6W6K - chains A and P of the 18 polymer chains in the assembly; structure by electron microscopy, 3.60 A resolution.

== Chain A ==
Molecule: 16S rRNA
Organism: Escherichia coli (strain K12)
Sequence (1542 nucleotides; row label = number of the first residue in the row):
     1 AAAUUGAAGAGUUUGAUCAUGGCUCAGAUUGAACGCUGGCGGCAGGCCUA
    51 ACACAUGCAAGUCGAACGGUAACAGGAAGAAGCUUGCUUCUUUGCUGACG
   101 AGUGGCGGACGGGUGAGUAAUGUCUGGGAAACUGCCUGAUGGAGGGGGAU
   151 AACUACUGGAAACGGUAGCUAAUACCGCAUAACGUCGCAAGACCAAAGAG
   201 GGGGACCUUCGGGCCUCUUGCCAUCGGAUGUGCCCAGAUGGGAUUAGCUA
   251 GUAGGUGGGGUAACGGCUCACCUAGGCGACGAUCCCUAGCUGGUCUGAGA
   301 GGAUGACCAGCCACACUGGAACUGAGACACGGUCCAGACUCCUACGGGAG
   351 GCAGCAGUGGGGAAUAUUGCACAAUGGGCGCAAGCCUGAUGCAGCCAUGC
   401 CGCGUGUAUGAAGAAGGCCUUCGGGUUGUAAAGUACUUUCAGCGGGGAGG
   451 AAGGGAGUAAAGUUAAUACCUUUGCUCAUUGACGUUACCCGCAGAAGAAG
   501 CACCGGCUAACUCCGUGCCAGCAGCCGCGGUAAUACGGAGGGUGCAAGCG
   551 UUAAUCGGAAUUACUGGGCGUAAAGCGCACGCAGGCGGUUUGUUAAGUCA
   601 GAUGUGAAAUCCCCGGGCUCAACCUGGGAACUGCAUCUGAUACUGGCAAG
   651 CUUGAGUCUCGUAGAGGGGGGUAGAAUUCCAGGUGUAGCGGUGAAAUGCG
   701 UAGAGAUCUGGAGGAAUACCGGUGGCGAAGGCGGCCCCCUGGACGAAGAC
   751 UGACGCUCAGGUGCGAAAGCGUGGGGAGCAAACAGGAUUAGAUACCCUGG
   801 UAGUCCACGCCGUAAACGAUGUCGACUUGGAGGUUGUGCCCUUGAGGCGU
   851 GGCUUCCGGAGCUAACGCGUUAAGUCGACCGCCUGGGGAGUACGGCCGCA
   901 AGGUUAAAACUCAAAUGAAUUGACGGGGGCCCGCACAAGCGGUGGAGCAU
   951 GUGGUUUAAUUCGAUGCAACGCGAAGAACCUUACCUGGUCUUGACAUCCA
  1001 CGGAAGUUUUCAGAGAUGAGAAUGUGCCUUCGGGAACCGUGAGACAGGUG
  1051 CUGCAUGGCUGUCGUCAGCUCGUGUUGUGAAAUGUUGGGUUAAGUCCCGC
  1101 AACGAGCGCAACCCUUAUCCUUUGUUGCCAGCGGUCCGGCCGGGAACUCA
  1151 AAGGAGACUGCCAGUGAUAAACUGGAGGAAGGUGGGGAUGACGUCAAGUC
  1201 AUCAUGGCCCUUACGACCAGGGCUACACACGUGCUACAAUGGCGCAUACA
  1251 AAGAGAAGCGACCUCGCGAGAGCAAGCGGACCUCAUAAAGUGCGUCGUAG
  1301 UCCGGAUUGGAGUCUGCAACUCGACUCCAUGAAGUCGGAAUCGCUAGUAA
  1351 UCGUGGAUCAGAAUGCCACGGUGAAUACGUUCCCGGGCCUUGUACACACC
  1401 GCCCGUCACACCAUGGGAGUGGGUUGCAAAAGAAGUAGGUAGCUUAACCU
  1451 UCGGGAGGGCGCUUACCACUUUGUGAUUCAUGACUGGGGUGAAGUCGUAA
  1501 CAAGGUAACCGUAGGGGAACCUGCGGUUGGAUCACCUCCUUA
Disordered / not traced: 1535-1542
Small-molecule neighbours: Mg2+ (MG): G449, G450, A451, G481

== Chain P ==
Name: 30S ribosomal protein S16
Organism: Escherichia coli (strain K12)
UniProt: P0A7T3 (RS16_ECOLI); residues 1-82 here = UniProt positions 1-82
Sequence (82 residues; each row starts with the number of its first residue):
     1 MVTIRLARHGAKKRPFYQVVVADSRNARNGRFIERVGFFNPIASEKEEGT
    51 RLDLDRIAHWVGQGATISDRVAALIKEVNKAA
Disordered / not traced: 80-82

== Interface between chain A and chain P ==
Residue-residue contacts (66; chain A residue first):
  C43(A) / Lys-12(P)  phosphate contact
  A44(A) / Lys-12(P)  phosphate contact
  C110(A) / Arg-25(P)  hydrogen bond to the sugar
  G134(A) / Met-1(P)  base contact
  G134(A) / Arg-25(P)  base contact
  C135(A) / Met-1(P)  base contact
  C136(A) / Met-1(P)  sugar contact
  C136(A) / Gly-64(P)  hydrogen bond to the sugar
  U137(A) / Gly-64(P)  sugar contact
  G227(A) / Gln-63(P)  hydrogen bond to the sugar
  A228(A) / Trp-60(P)  sugar contact
  A228(A) / Gln-63(P)  sugar contact
  U229(A) / Met-1(P)  sugar contact
  U229(A) / Val-2(P)  sugar contact
  U229(A) / Asp-23(P)  hydrogen bond to the sugar
  G230(A) / Met-1(P)  sugar contact
  G230(A) / Asp-23(P)  sugar contact
  G230(A) / Arg-25(P)  hydrogen bond to the sugar
  G230(A) / Arg-31(P)  salt bridge to the phosphate
  A309(A) / Gly-30(P)  phosphate contact
  G310(A) / Gly-30(P)  phosphate contact
  C311(A) / Arg-31(P)  salt bridge to the phosphate
  A374(A) / Arg-8(P)  base contact
  A374(A) / Tyr-17(P)  hydrogen bond to the sugar
  A374(A) / Arg-28(P)  base contact
  A374(A) / Arg-70(P)  phosphate contact
  U375(A) / Leu-6(P)  hydrogen bond to the sugar
  U375(A) / Arg-28(P)  hydrogen bond to the base
  U375(A) / Arg-70(P)  salt bridge to the phosphate
  G376(A) / Arg-5(P)  hydrogen bond to the phosphate
  G376(A) / Leu-6(P)  hydrogen bond to the phosphate
  G376(A) / Arg-28(P)  sugar contact
  G376(A) / Ser-68(P)  phosphate contact
  G377(A) / Arg-5(P)  salt bridge to the phosphate
  G377(A) / Ser-24(P)  sugar contact
  G378(A) / Ser-24(P)  hydrogen bond to the phosphate
  U390(A) / Arg-28(P)  hydrogen bond to the phosphate
  G391(A) / Arg-8(P)  phosphate contact
  G391(A) / Arg-28(P)  salt bridge to the phosphate
  C392(A) / Lys-12(P)  phosphate contact
  C392(A) / Lys-13(P)  hydrogen bond to the phosphate
  A393(A) / Lys-12(P)  salt bridge to the phosphate
  A393(A) / Lys-13(P)  salt bridge to the phosphate
  G449(A) / Pro-41(P)  sugar contact
  G450(A) / Lys-13(P)  base contact
  G450(A) / Pro-15(P)  sugar contact
  G450(A) / Pro-41(P)  sugar contact
  A451(A) / Tyr-17(P)  phosphate contact
  A451(A) / Arg-70(P)  salt bridge to the phosphate
  A452(A) / Arg-70(P)  hydrogen bond to the base
  A452(A) / Ala-73(P)  sugar contact
  G453(A) / Asp-69(P)  sugar contact
  U473(A) / Lys-76(P)  salt bridge to the phosphate
  G474(A) / Lys-76(P)  phosphate contact
  C483(A) / Lys-13(P)  sugar contact
  A607(A) / Phe-32(P)  sugar contact
  A608(A) / Phe-32(P)  sugar contact
  G617(A) / Arg-14(P)  hydrogen bond to the sugar
  G617(A) / Lys-46(P)  phosphate contact
  C618(A) / Arg-14(P)  hydrogen bond to the sugar
  C618(A) / Lys-46(P)  phosphate contact
  C624(A) / His-9(P)  phosphate contact
  U625(A) / His-9(P)  phosphate contact
  U625(A) / Phe-16(P)  phosphate contact
  G626(A) / Gln-18(P)  hydrogen bond to the phosphate
  G627(A) / Arg-51(P)  salt bridge to the phosphate
Also at the interface, not in a pair above, chain A (44 interface residues in all): G111, G454, A609, G616, C623
Also at the interface, not in a pair above, chain P (41 interface residues in all): Thr-3, Ala-7, Ala-11, Asn-26, Ala-27, Asn-29, Ile-33, Arg-35, Phe-38, Glu-47

== In short ==
Chain A and chain P form an interface of 44 and 41 residues respectively, with 17 hydrogen bonds and 10 salt
bridges. Among the polar pairs are U375(A)/Arg-28(P), A452(A)/Arg-70(P) and C110(A)/Arg-25(P). Chain A binds
Mg2+.
Here chain A is 16S rRNA and chain P is 30S ribosomal protein S16, both from Escherichia coli (strain K12).
Entry 6W6K (30S-Activated-high-Mg2+) was determined by electron microscopy (same publication as 6W77, 6W7M,
6W7N and 6W7W).
